4YIH - chains A and B; structure by X-ray diffraction, 1.82 A resolution.

# Chain A (and B)
Molecule: 5'(3')-deoxyribonucleotidase, cytosolic type
Organism: Homo sapiens
Notes: EC 3.1.3.-; chain B of this document is another copy of the same molecule, construct and numbering; everything in this record applies to it too
UniProtKB: Q8TCD5 (NT5C_HUMAN); residue numbers follow UniProt; this construct covers 1-195
Chain sequence (195 residues; each row starts with the number of its first residue):
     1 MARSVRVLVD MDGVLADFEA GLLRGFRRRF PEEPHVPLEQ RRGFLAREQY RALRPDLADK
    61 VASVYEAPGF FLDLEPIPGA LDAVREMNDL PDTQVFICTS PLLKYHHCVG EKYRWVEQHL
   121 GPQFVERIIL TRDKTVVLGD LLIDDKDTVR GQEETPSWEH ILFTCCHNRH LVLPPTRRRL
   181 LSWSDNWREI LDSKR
Disordered / not traced: 1-3 (chain B: 1-3, 172-176)
Metal / ion sites: Mg2+: D10, D12, D145 (together with glycerol, phosphate ion)
Residues lining bound ligands: PB-PVU (2O2; 1-{2-deoxy-3,5-O-[phenyl(phosphono)methylidene]-beta-D-threo-pentofuranosyl}-5-[(E)-2-phosphonoethenyl]pyrimidine-2,4(1H,3H)-dione): D12, F18, F44, L45, A46, R47, Y65, F71, S100, P101, L102, L103, R132
Swiss-Prot annotation at these positions:
  - active site: D10 (Nucleophile), D12 (Proton donor)
  - binding site (Mg(2+)): D10, D12, D145
  - binding site (substrate): F18, F44, Y65, T99, K134
  - modified residue: S182 (Phosphoserine)

# Chain A / chain B interface
Residue-residue contacts (45):
  R6(A) with V136(B); Q152(B), hydrogen bond; E153(B), salt bridge
  Q94(A) with Q152(B)
  F96(A) with Q152(B)
  P101(A) with Y113(B)
  L103(A) with E126(B)
  Y105(A) with Y113(B), hydrophobic; R114(B); E117(B), hydrogen bond; V125(B), hydrophobic
  V109(A) with V109(B), hydrophobic
  Y113(A) with P101(B); Y105(B), hydrophobic; L130(B)
  R114(A) with Y105(B)
  E117(A) with Y105(B), hydrogen bond
  V125(A) with Y105(B), hydrophobic
  E126(A) with L103(B); R132(B)
  R127(A) with Q152(B)
  I128(A) with L130(B); T131(B)
  I129(A) with L130(B); T131(B); V136(B), hydrophobic
  L130(A) with Y113(B); I128(B); I129(B); L130(B), hydrogen bond (backbone-backbone)
  T131(A) with I128(B); I129(B)
  R132(A) with E126(B)
  V136(A) with R6(B); I129(B), hydrophobic; V137(B); L138(B), hydrogen bond (backbone-backbone)
  V137(A) with V136(B)
  L138(A) with V136(B), hydrogen bond (backbone-backbone); E153(B)
  Q152(A) with R6(B), hydrogen bond; Q94(B); F96(B)
  E153(A) with R6(B), salt bridge; L138(B)
Interface residues without a listed pair, chain A (26 interface residues in all): G110, D133, T135
Interface residues without a listed pair, chain B (26 interface residues in all): G110, R127, D133, T135

# In short
The chain A/chain B interface involves 26 residues from each chain; the contacts include 7 hydrogen bonds and
2 salt bridges. Polar pairs include R6(A)-E153(B), R6(A)-Q152(B) and Y105(A)-E117(B). Bound to chain A:
PB-PVU.
Both chains are 5'(3')-deoxyribonucleotidase, cytosolic type (Homo sapiens). Entry 4YIH (Crystal structure of
human cytosolic 5'(3')-deoxyribonucleotidase in complex with the inhibitor PB-PVU) was determined by X-ray
diffraction, deposited together with 4YIK.
